8YGD - chains A and E of the 34 polymer chains in the assembly; structure by electron microscopy, 2.84 A resolution.

# Chain A
Molecule: Antenna pigment protein alpha chain
Organism: Fuscovulum blasticum DSM 2131
UniProt: A0A2T4JA00 (A0A2T4JA00_FUSBL); numbering as in UniProt (aligned over 1-62)
Sequence (62 residues; numbered 1 to 62; the number before each row is that of its first residue):
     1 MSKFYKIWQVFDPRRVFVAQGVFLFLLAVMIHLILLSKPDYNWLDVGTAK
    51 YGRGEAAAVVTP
Not modelled in the structure: 54-62
Residues lining bound ligands:
  - bacteriochlorophyll a (BCL), molecule 1: Phe4, Ile7, Val16, Gln20, Phe23, Ile31
  - bacteriochlorophyll a (BCL), molecule 2: Gln20, Gly21, Leu24, Phe25, Ala28, His32, Leu35, Tyr41, Trp43
  - bacteriochlorophyll a (BCL), molecule 3: Leu24, Leu27, Ala28, Ile31, His32, Leu35, Tyr41
  - 1,2-diacyl-sn-glycero-3-phosphocholine (PC1), molecule 1: Phe11, Asp12, Arg15, Val16, Ala19, Phe23
  - 1,2-diacyl-sn-glycero-3-phosphocholine (PC1), molecule 2: Asp12, Arg14, Arg15, Val18, Ala19, Gly21, Val22, Phe25, Leu26
  - spheroidene (SPO), molecule 1: Lys3, Phe4, Lys6, Ile7, Val10
  - spheroidene (SPO), molecule 2: Phe17, Gln20, Phe23, Leu24, Leu27, Ile31
  - spheroidene (SPO), molecule 3: Phe25, Ala28, Val29, His32, Leu33, Leu36

# Chain E
Molecule: Antenna pigment protein beta chain
Organism: Fuscovulum blasticum DSM 2131
UniProt: A0A2T4JAH7 (A0A2T4JAH7_FUSBL); numbering as in UniProt (aligned over 1-49)
Sequence (49 residues; row label = number of the first residue in the row):
     1 MADKSDLSFTGLSDEQAQELHSVYMSGLWLFVTIAVIAHIAVYIWRPWL
Not modelled in the structure: 1-6
Residues lining bound ligands:
  - bacteriochlorophyll a (BCL), molecule 1: His21, Tyr24, Met25
  - bacteriochlorophyll a (BCL), molecule 2: Leu28, Trp29, Phe31, Val32, Ala35, His39, Val42, Trp48
  - bacteriochlorophyll a (BCL), molecule 3: Phe31, Ile34, Ala35, Ala38, His39, Val42, Trp45
  - spheroidene (SPO), molecule 1: Glu19, Leu20, Val23, Tyr24, Gly27, Leu28, Phe31
  - spheroidene (SPO), molecule 2: Phe31, Ile34, Ala38, Ala41, Val42, Trp45

# Chain A / chain E interface
Pairs across the interface (7):
  Met1(A) - Ser26(E)  hydrogen bond (backbone-side chain)
  Met1(A) - Leu30(E)  hydrophobic
  Lys3(A) - Glu19(E)
  Lys3(A) - Val23(E)
  Phe4(A) - Val23(E)  hydrophobic
  Phe4(A) - Ser26(E)
  Lys6(A) - Glu19(E)  salt bridge
Interface residues without a listed pair, chain E (5 interface residues in all): Gly27

# In short
The interface between chain A and chain E involves 4 residues on one side and 5 on the other, with 1 hydrogen
bond and 1 salt bridge. Polar contacts include Lys6(A)-Glu19(E) and Met1(A)-Ser26(E).
Here chain A is Antenna pigment protein alpha chain and chain E is Antenna pigment protein beta chain, both
from Fuscovulum blasticum DSM 2131. Entry 8YGD (Rhodobacter blasticus RC-LH1 dimer) was determined by electron
microscopy together with 8YGL from the same study.
